Entry 7ALO (X-ray diffraction, 1.80 A resolution); this record covers chains A and C of the 3 polymer chains in the assembly.

== Chain A ==
Molecule: Lymphocyte antigen HLA-B27
Source organism: Homo sapiens
Reference sequence: A0A2R7Z5J3 (A0A2R7Z5J3_HUMAN); residues 1-277 here correspond to UniProt positions 25-301 (UniProt number = residue number + 24)
Sequence (292 residues; each row starts with the number of its first residue; numbers below 1 keep their minus sign (Met-14 is residue -14)):
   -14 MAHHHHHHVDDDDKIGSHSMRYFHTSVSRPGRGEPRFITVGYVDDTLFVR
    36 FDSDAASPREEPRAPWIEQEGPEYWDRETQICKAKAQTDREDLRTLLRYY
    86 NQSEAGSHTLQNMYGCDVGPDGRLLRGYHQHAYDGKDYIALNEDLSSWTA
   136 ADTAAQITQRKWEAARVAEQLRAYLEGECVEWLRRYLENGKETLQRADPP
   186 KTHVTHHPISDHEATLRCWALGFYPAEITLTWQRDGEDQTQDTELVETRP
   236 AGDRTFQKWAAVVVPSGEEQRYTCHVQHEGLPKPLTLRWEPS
Disordered / not traced: -14 to 0, 277
Construct notes: initiating methionine (-14); expression tag (-13 to 0)
Cystine bridges: Cys101-Cys164, Cys203-Cys259

== Chain C ==
Molecule: Vasoactive intestinal polypeptide receptor 1
Reference sequence: P32241 (VIPR1_HUMAN); residues 1-9 here correspond to UniProt positions 400-408 (UniProt number = residue number + 399)
Sequence (9 residues; row label = number of the first residue in the row):
     1 RRKWRRWXL
Construct notes: conflict PRQ_8 (His407 in P32241)
Modified residues: PRQ ((3S)-3-amino-3-(2-nitrophenyl)propanoic acid) at position 8

== Interface between chain A and chain C ==
Contacting residue pairs (42; chain A residue first):
  Tyr7(A) - Arg1(C)  hydrogen bond (side chain-backbone)
  Tyr7(A) - Arg2(C)
  His9(A) - Arg2(C)  hydrogen bond
  Thr24(A) - Arg2(C)  hydrogen bond
  Glu45(A) - Arg2(C)  salt bridge
  Tyr59(A) - Arg1(C)
  Arg62(A) - Arg1(C)
  Arg62(A) - Arg2(C)  hydrogen bond (side chain-backbone)
  Arg62(A) - Trp4(C)
  Glu63(A) - Arg1(C)
  Glu63(A) - Arg2(C)  salt bridge
  Ile66(A) - Arg2(C)
  Ile66(A) - Lys3(C)
  Ile66(A) - Trp4(C)
  Cys67(A) - Arg2(C)
  Ala69(A) - Trp4(C)  hydrophobic
  Ala69(A) - Arg5(C)
  Lys70(A) - Arg5(C)
  Thr73(A) - Arg5(C)
  Thr73(A) - Arg6(C)
  Asp77(A) - Arg5(C)  salt bridge
  Asp77(A) - PRQ_8(C)
  Asp77(A) - Leu9(C)  hydrogen bond (side chain-backbone)
  Thr80(A) - Leu9(C)
  Leu81(A) - Leu9(C)  hydrophobic
  Tyr84(A) - Leu9(C)  hydrogen bond (side chain-backbone)
  Tyr99(A) - Arg2(C)
  Tyr99(A) - Lys3(C)  hydrogen bond (side chain-backbone)
  His114(A) - Lys3(C)
  His116(A) - Arg5(C)  hydrogen bond
  Thr143(A) - Leu9(C)  hydrogen bond (side chain-backbone)
  Lys146(A) - Leu9(C)
  Trp147(A) - PRQ_8(C)  hydrogen bond (side chain-backbone)
  Trp147(A) - Leu9(C)  hydrophobic
  Val152(A) - PRQ_8(C)
  Leu156(A) - Lys3(C)
  Tyr159(A) - Arg1(C)  hydrogen bond (side chain-backbone)
  Tyr159(A) - Arg2(C)
  Tyr159(A) - Lys3(C)
  Glu163(A) - Arg1(C)  salt bridge
  Trp167(A) - Arg1(C)
  Tyr171(A) - Arg1(C)  hydrogen bond (side chain-backbone)
Interface residues without a listed pair, chain A (36 interface residues in all): Met5, Val25, Val34, Gln65, Leu95, Tyr123, Ala150, Gln155
Interface residues without a listed pair, chain C (9 interface residues in all): Trp7
Interface features reported in the paper:
  - interface residues, chain A: Tyr84(A), Thr143(A)

== Overview ==
The interface between chain A and chain C involves 36 residues on one side and 9 on the other; the contacts
include 12 hydrogen bonds and 4 salt bridges. Polar contacts include Glu45(A)-Arg2(C), Glu63(A)-Arg2(C) and
Asp77(A)-Arg5(C). From the paper: interface residues Tyr84(A) and Thr143(A).
Here chain A is Lymphocyte antigen HLA-B27 (Homo sapiens) and chain C is Vasoactive intestinal polypeptide
receptor 1. Entry 7ALO (Structure of B*27:09/photoRL9) was determined by X-ray diffraction.
